PDB entry 9FXT | X-ray diffraction, 2.30 A resolution | chains K and M of the 3 polymer chains in the assembly

Chain K:
Name: Anti kappa Variable Heavy Chain
Organism: Homo sapiens
Chain sequence (127 residues; each row starts with the number of its first residue; X marks 72 residues of unknown identity (built as UNK)):
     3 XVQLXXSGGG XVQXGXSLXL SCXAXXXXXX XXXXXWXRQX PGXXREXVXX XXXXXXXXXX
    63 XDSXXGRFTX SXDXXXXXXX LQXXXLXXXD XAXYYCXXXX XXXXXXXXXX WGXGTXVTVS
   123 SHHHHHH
Not modelled in the structure: 123-129

Chain M:
Name: L2A5 Fab Light Chain
Organism: Homo sapiens
Notes: antibody fragment or engineered binder
Chain sequence (215 residues; each row starts with the number of its first residue; note: 1 number in that range is skipped by the numbering (no residue carries it; nothing is unmodelled there); a row labelled like 95A-95B holds insertion residues (95A, then the next letters in order)):
     1 DIVLTQTPAI MSASPGEKVT LTCSA
    27 SSSVSYMHWF QQKSGTSPKR WIYDTSKLAS GVPARFSGSG SGTSYSLTIS SMEAEDAAAY
    87 YCQQWSSDP
95A-95B PM
    96 LTFGAGTKLE LKRTVAAPSV FIFPPSDEQL KSGTASVVCL LNNFYPREAK VQWKVDNALQ
   156 SGNSQESVTE QDSKDSTYSL SSTLTLSKAD YEKHKVYACE VTHQGLSSPV TKSFNRGEC
Not modelled in the structure: 1-3, 27-32, 94, 214
Disulfides: Cys-23/Cys-88, Cys-134/Cys-194

Interface between chain K and chain M:
Pairs across the interface (3; chain K residue first):
  Arg-47(K) with Ser-202(M), hydrogen bond (backbone-side chain)
  Asp-64(K) with Thr-109(M)
  Trp-113(K) with Ser-202(M)
Other interface residues (no listed pair), chain M (11 interface residues in all): Lys-107, Val-110, Glu-143, Ala-144, Lys-145, Thr-197, His-198, Gln-199, Gly-200

Overview:
3 residues of chain K and 11 residues of chain M are in contact; the contacts include 1 hydrogen bond. Its one
hydrogen-bonded contact is Arg-47(K)/Ser-202(M).
Here chain K is Anti kappa Variable Heavy Chain and chain M is L2A5 Fab Light Chain, both from Homo sapiens.
Entry 9FXT (L2A5 Fab in complex with STn-Ser) was determined by X-ray diffraction together with 9FY8 from the
same study.
